7LV8 - chains F and J of the 10 polymer chains in the assembly; structure by electron microscopy, 3.40 A resolution.

== Chain F ==
Protein: Histone doublet Delta-Gamma (Delta)
Source organism: Marseillevirus marseillevirus
UniProtKB: D2XB48 (D2XB48_GBMV); residues 16-112 here correspond to UniProt positions 32-128 (UniProt number = residue number + 16)
Sequence (97 residues; each row starts with the number of its first residue):
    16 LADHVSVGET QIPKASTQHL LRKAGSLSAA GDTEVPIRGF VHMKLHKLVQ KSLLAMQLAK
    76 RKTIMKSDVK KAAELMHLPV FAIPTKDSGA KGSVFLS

== Chain J ==
Molecule: 121-nt DNA strand
Sequence (121 nucleotides; numbered -60 to 60; the number before each row is that of its first residue; numbers below 1 keep their minus sign (DG-60 is residue -60)):
   -60 GTGCCGAGGC CGCTCAATTG GTCGTAGACA GCTCTAGCAC CGCTTAAACG CACGTACGGA
     0 TTCTCCCCCG CGTTTTAACC GCCAAGGGGA TTACTCCCTA GTCTCCAGGC ACGTGTCAGA
    60 T

== Interface between chain F and chain J ==
Pairs across the interface (12; chain F residue first):
  Arg37(F) - DC8(J)  salt bridge to the phosphate
  Ser43(F) - DC8(J)  phosphate contact
  Ala44(F) - DC7(J)  sugar contact
  Ala44(F) - DC8(J)  hydrogen bond to the phosphate
  Gly46(F) - DC7(J)  hydrogen bond to the phosphate
  Arg76(F) - DG28(J)  phosphate contact
  Lys77(F) - DG27(J)  salt bridge to the phosphate
  Lys77(F) - DG28(J)  hydrogen bond to the phosphate
  Thr78(F) - DG28(J)  hydrogen bond to the phosphate
  Met80(F) - DG28(J)  phosphate contact
  Met80(F) - DA29(J)  phosphate contact
  Ala105(F) - DG-55(J)  phosphate contact
Interface residues without a listed pair, chain F (15 interface residues in all): Gln33, Leu42, Ala45, Asp102, Lys106, Ser112
Interface residues without a listed pair, chain J (9 interface residues in all): DC-56, DA-54, DC18

== In short ==
The interface between chain F and chain J involves 15 residues on one side and 9 on the other; the contacts
include 4 hydrogen bonds and 2 salt bridges. Polar contacts include Ala44(F)-DC8(J), Gly46(F)-DC7(J) and
Lys77(F)-DG28(J).
Here chain F is Histone doublet Delta-Gamma (Delta) (Marseillevirus marseillevirus) and chain J is a 121-nt
DNA strand. Entry 7LV8 (Structure of the Marseillevirus nucleosome) was determined by electron microscopy,
deposited together with 7LV9.
